Entry 9MEW (electron microscopy, 3.80 A resolution); this record covers chains B and C of the 15 polymer chains in the assembly.

Chain B:
Molecule: Junv GP1
From: Mammarenavirus juninense
UniProt: P26313 (GLYC_JUNIN); residue numbers follow UniProt; this construct covers 59-251
Amino-acid sequence (193 residues; row label = number of the first residue in the row):
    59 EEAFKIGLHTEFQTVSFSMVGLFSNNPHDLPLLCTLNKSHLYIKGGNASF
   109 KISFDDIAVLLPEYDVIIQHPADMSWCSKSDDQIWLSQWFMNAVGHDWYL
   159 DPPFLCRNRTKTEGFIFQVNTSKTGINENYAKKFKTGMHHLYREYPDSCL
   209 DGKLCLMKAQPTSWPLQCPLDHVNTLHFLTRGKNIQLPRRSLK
Not modelled in the structure: 59-60, 248-251
Cystine bridges: Cys92-Cys226, Cys135-Cys164, Cys207-Cys213
Covalent attachments: N-acetylglucosamine (NAG) linked to Asn95, Asn166; glycan linked to Asn178
Swiss-Prot annotation at these positions:
  - region: Leu250, Lys251 (Fusion)
  - site: Lys251 (Cleavage)
  - glycosylation (N-linked (GlcNAc...) asparagine): Asn95, Asn105, Asn166, Asn178
What the authors report for this chain:
  - post-translational modification sites: Asn95, Asn166, Asn178

Chain C:
Molecule: Junv GP2
From: Mammarenavirus juninense
UniProt: P26313 (GLYC_JUNIN); residue numbers follow UniProt; this construct covers 252-485
Amino-acid sequence (234 residues; each row starts with the number of its first residue):
   252 AFFSWSLTDSSGKDTPGGYCLEEWMLVAAKMKCFGNTAVAKCNLNHDSEF
   302 CDMLRLFDYNKNAIKTLNDETKKQVNLMGQTINALISDNLLMKNKIRELM
   352 SVPYCNYTKFWYVNHTLSGQHSLPRCWLIKNNSYLNISDFRNDWILESDF
   402 LISEMLSKEYSDRQGKTPLTLVDICFWSTVFFTASLFLHLVGIPTHRHIR
   452 GEACPLPHRLNSLGGCRCGKYPNLKKPTVWRRGH
Not modelled in the structure: 259-267
Cystine bridges: Cys271-Cys284, Cys293-Cys302, Cys356-Cys377
Covalent attachments: N-acetylglucosamine (NAG) linked to Asn357, Asn365, Asn382, Asn387
Swiss-Prot annotation at these positions:
  - binding site (Zn(2+)): His447, His449, Cys455, His459, Cys467, Cys469, His485
  - glycosylation (N-linked (GlcNAc...) asparagine): Asn357, Asn365, Asn382, Asn387
  - mutagenesis: Lys476 to Lys477 (Induces transport to the cell surface in the absence of SSP. No effect on SSP binding), Arg482 to Arg483 (Induces transport to the cell surface in the absence of SSP. No effect on SSP binding)
What the authors report for this chain:
  - post-translational modification sites: Asn357, Asn365, Asn382, Asn387

Chain B / chain C interface:
Residue-residue contacts (72):
  Phe62(B) with Trp395(C), hydrophobic
  His67(B) with His366(C); Thr367(C), hydrogen bond (backbone-backbone); Leu368(C)
  Thr68(B) with Asn365(C); His366(C); Ser399(C)
  Glu69(B) with Val364(C); Asn365(C), hydrogen bond (backbone-backbone); Thr367(C)
  Phe70(B) with Trp362(C), hydrophobic; Trp395(C)
  Gln71(B) with Trp362(C); Tyr363(C), hydrogen bond (backbone-backbone)
  Thr72(B) with Phe361(C); Trp362(C); Trp378(C)
  Val73(B) with Leu277(C), hydrophobic; Lys360(C); Phe361(C), hydrogen bond (backbone-backbone); Tyr363(C), hydrophobic
  Ser74(B) with Leu277(C); Val278(C), hydrogen bond (backbone-backbone); Thr359(C); Lys360(C)
  Phe75(B) with Leu272(C), hydrophobic; Met276(C); Leu277(C), hydrophobic; Phe301(C), hydrophobic; Met304(C), hydrophobic; Phe308(C), hydrophobic; Thr359(C), hydrogen bond (backbone-backbone); Phe361(C), hydrophobic
  Ser76(B) with Trp275(C), hydrogen bond (side chain-backbone); Met276(C), hydrogen bond (backbone-backbone); Leu277(C); Val278(C)
  Gly79(B) with Trp275(C)
  Leu80(B) with Phe308(C), hydrophobic; Asn311(C)
  Asn83(B) with Ile315(C)
  Asn84(B) with Asn311(C), hydrogen bond
  Pro85(B) with Ala314(C), hydrophobic; Leu318(C), hydrophobic
  His86(B) with Val326(C), hydrogen bond (side chain-backbone); Asn327(C); Leu328(C), hydrogen bond (side chain-backbone)
  His197(B) with Lys346(C); Leu350(C)
  His198(B) with Lys346(C), hydrogen bond (backbone-side chain); Leu350(C)
  Arg201(B) with Lys346(C); Glu349(C); Asn357(C)
  Glu202(B) with Glu349(C)
  His230(B) with Asn357(C); Tyr358(C)
  Leu234(B) with Leu342(C), hydrophobic
  His235(B) with Leu342(C); Lys346(C), hydrogen bond
  Leu237(B) with Asn334(C), hydrogen bond (backbone-side chain)
  Thr238(B) with Asn334(C), hydrogen bond
  Lys241(B) with Gly330(C); Gln331(C); Asn334(C)
  Ile243(B) with Leu328(C); Met329(C); Gly330(C), hydrogen bond (backbone-backbone)
  Gln244(B) with Asn327(C); Leu328(C); Met329(C)
  Leu245(B) with Leu328(C), hydrogen bond (backbone-backbone)
Also at the interface, not in a pair above, chain B (35 interface residues in all): Ile64, Leu88, Leu199, Val231, Pro246
Also at the interface, not in a pair above, chain C (48 interface residues in all): Glu274, Lys283, Ile333, Ile337, Asp339, Met343, Tyr355, Pro375, Ile380, Ile388
Interface features reported in the paper:
  - interface residues, chain C: Trp362(C), Trp395(C)

Overview:
35 residues of chain B and 48 residues of chain C are in contact, with 17 hydrogen bonds. Among the polar
pairs are Ser76(B)-Trp275(C), Asn84(B)-Asn311(C) and His86(B)-Val326(C). Covalently linked
N-acetylglucosamine: at Asn95(B) and Asn166(B). The paper reports interface residues Trp362(C) and Trp395(C);
modification sites Asn95(B), Asn166(B) and Asn357(C) among others.
Chain B is Junv GP1 and chain C is Junv GP2, both from Mammarenavirus juninense; the structure, JUNV GP1, GP2,
SSP and CR1-28 Fab complex in a pseudotyped virus membrane, was determined by electron microscopy.
